Entry 7F2S (X-ray diffraction, 2.62 A resolution); this record covers chains A and B.

[Chain A]
Molecule: Antibody Fab fragment heavy chain
From: Mus musculus
Notes: antibody fragment or engineered binder
Amino-acid sequence (218 residues; each row starts with the number of its first residue):
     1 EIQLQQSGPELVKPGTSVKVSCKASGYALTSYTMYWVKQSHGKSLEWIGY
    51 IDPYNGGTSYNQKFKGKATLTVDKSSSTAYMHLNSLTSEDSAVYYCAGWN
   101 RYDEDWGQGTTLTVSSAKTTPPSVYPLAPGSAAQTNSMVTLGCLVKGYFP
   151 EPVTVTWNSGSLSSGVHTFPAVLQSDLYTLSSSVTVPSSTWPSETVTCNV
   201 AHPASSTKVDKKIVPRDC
Disordered / not traced: 132-134, 217-218
Disulfide bonds: C22-C96, C143-C198

[Chain B]
Molecule: Antibody Fab fragment light chain
From: Mus musculus
Notes: antibody fragment or engineered binder
Amino-acid sequence (218 residues; each row starts with the number of its first residue):
     1 DIVLTQSPASLAVSLGQRATISCRTSETIDSYGNSFMHWYQQKPGQPPKL
    51 LIYRASNLKSGIPARFSGSGSRTDFTLTINPVEADDVATYYCQQTNEVMY
   101 TFGGGTKLEIKRADAAPTVSIFPPSSEQLTSGGASVVCFLNNFYPKDINV
   151 KWKIDGSERQNGVLNSWTDQDSKDSTYSMSSTLTLTKDEYERHNSYTCEA
   201 THKTSTSPIVKSFNRNEC
Disordered / not traced: 18-19, 58-63, 152-154, 157-158, 216-218
Disulfide bonds: C23-C92, C138-C198

[Chain A / chain B interface]
Pairs across the interface (65):
  T33(A) - Y100(B)
  Y35(A) - Y40(B)  hydrogen bond
  Y35(A) - Q93(B)  hydrogen bond
  Y35(A) - Y100(B)  hydrophobic
  Q39(A) - Q42(B)  hydrogen bond
  Q39(A) - Y91(B)
  K43(A) - Y91(B)
  S44(A) - Y91(B)
  S44(A) - G104(B)
  L45(A) - Y91(B)  hydrophobic
  L45(A) - F102(B)
  W47(A) - M99(B)  hydrophobic
  W47(A) - Y100(B)
  W47(A) - F102(B)
  Y50(A) - N96(B)
  Y50(A) - E97(B)  hydrogen bond (side chain-backbone)
  Y50(A) - Y100(B)
  S59(A) - E97(B)  hydrogen bond (side chain-backbone)
  S59(A) - V98(B)  hydrogen bond (side chain-backbone)
  Y95(A) - Q42(B)  hydrogen bond
  Y95(A) - Q46(B)  hydrogen bond (side chain-backbone)
  Y95(A) - P47(B)  hydrophobic
  W99(A) - F36(B)  hydrophobic
  W99(A) - H38(B)
  W99(A) - T95(B)
  W99(A) - Y100(B)  hydrogen bond
  R101(A) - F36(B)
  E104(A) - Y40(B)  hydrogen bond
  W106(A) - Y40(B)
  W106(A) - P48(B)  hydrophobic
  G107(A) - P47(B)
  Q108(A) - P47(B)
  Y125(A) - E127(B)
  Y125(A) - Q128(B)
  Y125(A) - S131(B)
  P126(A) - S125(B)
  L127(A) - F122(B)
  L127(A) - F139(B)  hydrophobic
  A128(A) - F122(B)
  A128(A) - P123(B)
  P129(A) - F122(B)  hydrophobic
  T140(A) - S120(B)
  T140(A) - F122(B)
  G142(A) - F139(B)
  L144(A) - S135(B)
  H167(A) - N141(B)
  H167(A) - N142(B)  hydrogen bond
  H167(A) - S178(B)  hydrogen bond
  F169(A) - F139(B)  hydrophobic
  F169(A) - S166(B)
  F169(A) - T168(B)
  F169(A) - S178(B)
  F169(A) - M179(B)
  F169(A) - S180(B)
  P170(A) - S166(B)  hydrogen bond (backbone-side chain)
  P170(A) - W167(B)
  V172(A) - N165(B)
  V172(A) - S166(B)
  Q174(A) - L164(B)
  T179(A) - L164(B)
  S181(A) - F139(B)
  S181(A) - S180(B)  hydrogen bond
  S182(A) - F139(B)
  S183(A) - F139(B)
  S183(A) - N141(B)  hydrogen bond
Other interface residues (no listed pair), chain A (38 interface residues in all): V37, E46, L141, K146, T168
Other interface residues (no listed pair), chain B (41 interface residues in all): L50, G103, I121, V137, D171
From the paper, about this interface:
  - interface residues, chain A: W99(A)

[Overview]
The interface between chain A and chain B involves 38 residues on one side and 41 on the other, with 15
hydrogen bonds. Among the polar pairs are Y35(A)-Y40(B), Y35(A)-Q93(B) and Q39(A)-Q42(B). From the paper: the
interface residue W99(A).
Chain A is Antibody Fab fragment heavy chain and chain B is Antibody Fab fragment light chain, both from Mus
musculus; the structure, Crystal structure of anti S-gatifloxacin antibody Fab fragment apo form, was
determined by X-ray diffraction, deposited together with 7F35.
